2BOC - chains B and C of the 3 polymer chains in the assembly; structure by X-ray diffraction, 3.01 A resolution.

Chain B:
Protein: Antibody fab fragment light chain
Organism: Mus musculus
Notes: antibody fragment or engineered binder
Sequence (212 residues; row label = number of the first residue in the row):
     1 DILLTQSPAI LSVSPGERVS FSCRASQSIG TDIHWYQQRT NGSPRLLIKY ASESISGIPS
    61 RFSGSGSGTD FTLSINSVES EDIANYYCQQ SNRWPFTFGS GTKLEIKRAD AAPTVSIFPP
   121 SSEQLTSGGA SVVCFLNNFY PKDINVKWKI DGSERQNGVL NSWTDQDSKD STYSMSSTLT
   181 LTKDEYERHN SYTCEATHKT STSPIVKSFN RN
Cystine bridges: Cys-23/Cys-88, Cys-134/Cys-194

Chain C:
Protein: Potassium channel kcsa
Organism: Streptomyces lividans
UniProtKB: P0A334 (KCSA_STRLI); residues 1-124 here = UniProt positions 1-124
Sequence (124 residues; row label = number of the first residue in the row):
     1 MAPMLSGLLA RLVKLLLGRH GSALHWRAAG AATVLLVIVL LAGSYLAVLA ERGAPGAQLI
    61 TYPRALWWSV ETATTVGYGD LYPVTLWGRC VAVVVMVAGI TSFGLVTAAL ATWFVGREQE
   121 RRGH
Not modelled in the structure: 1-21
Construct notes: engineered mutation Cys-90 (Leu in P0A333)
UniProt features mapped onto this chain:
  - motif: Thr-75 to Asp-80 (Selectivity filter)
Bound ions: thallium (I) ion site 1 near Thr-75 (its only coordinating residue here); thallium (I) ion site 2: Gly-77, Tyr-78; Co2+ near His-124 (its only coordinating residue here)
Small-molecule neighbours: tetraethylarsonium ion (T1A): Tyr-78, Gly-79, Asp-80, Tyr-82

Chain B / chain C interface:
Residue-residue contacts - 17 pairs, chain B then chain C:
  Asp-32(B) / Arg-64(C)  salt bridge
  Ser-91(B) / Arg-64(C)
  Asn-92(B) / Gln-58(C)
  Asn-92(B) / Ile-60(C)
  Arg-93(B) / Gly-56(C)  hydrogen bond (side chain-backbone)
  Arg-93(B) / Ala-57(C)
  Arg-93(B) / Gln-58(C)  hydrogen bond
  Arg-93(B) / Ile-60(C)
  Trp-94(B) / Arg-52(C)
  Trp-94(B) / Gly-53(C)
  Trp-94(B) / Ala-54(C)
  Trp-94(B) / Pro-55(C)
  Trp-94(B) / Ala-57(C)  hydrogen bond (backbone-backbone)
  Trp-94(B) / Ile-60(C)  hydrophobic
  Pro-95(B) / Pro-55(C)
  Pro-95(B) / Gly-56(C)
  Phe-96(B) / Ile-60(C)  hydrophobic
Other interface residues (no listed pair), chain C (10 interface residues in all): Thr-61

In short:
7 residues of chain B and 10 residues of chain C are in contact; the contacts include 3 hydrogen bonds and 1
salt bridge. Polar pairs include Asp-32(B)/Arg-64(C), Arg-93(B)/Gly-56(C) and Arg-93(B)/Gln-58(C). Bound to
chain C: tetraethylarsonium ion.
Here chain B is Antibody fab fragment light chain (Mus musculus) and chain C is Potassium channel kcsa
(Streptomyces lividans). Entry 2BOC (Potassium channel KcsA-Fab complex in thallium with tetraethylarsonium
(TEAs)) was determined by X-ray diffraction, deposited together with 2BOB.
